Entry 5YFP (electron microscopy, 4.40 A resolution (low resolution: residue-level contacts below are approximate; hydrogen-bond / salt-bridge calls are withheld)); this record covers chains B and G of the 8 polymer chains in the assembly.

# Chain B
Protein: Exocyst complex component SEC5
Organism: Saccharomyces cerevisia S288c
UniProtKB: P89102 (SEC5_YEAST); numbering as in UniProt (aligned over 1-971)
Chain sequence (971 residues; each row starts with the number of its first residue):
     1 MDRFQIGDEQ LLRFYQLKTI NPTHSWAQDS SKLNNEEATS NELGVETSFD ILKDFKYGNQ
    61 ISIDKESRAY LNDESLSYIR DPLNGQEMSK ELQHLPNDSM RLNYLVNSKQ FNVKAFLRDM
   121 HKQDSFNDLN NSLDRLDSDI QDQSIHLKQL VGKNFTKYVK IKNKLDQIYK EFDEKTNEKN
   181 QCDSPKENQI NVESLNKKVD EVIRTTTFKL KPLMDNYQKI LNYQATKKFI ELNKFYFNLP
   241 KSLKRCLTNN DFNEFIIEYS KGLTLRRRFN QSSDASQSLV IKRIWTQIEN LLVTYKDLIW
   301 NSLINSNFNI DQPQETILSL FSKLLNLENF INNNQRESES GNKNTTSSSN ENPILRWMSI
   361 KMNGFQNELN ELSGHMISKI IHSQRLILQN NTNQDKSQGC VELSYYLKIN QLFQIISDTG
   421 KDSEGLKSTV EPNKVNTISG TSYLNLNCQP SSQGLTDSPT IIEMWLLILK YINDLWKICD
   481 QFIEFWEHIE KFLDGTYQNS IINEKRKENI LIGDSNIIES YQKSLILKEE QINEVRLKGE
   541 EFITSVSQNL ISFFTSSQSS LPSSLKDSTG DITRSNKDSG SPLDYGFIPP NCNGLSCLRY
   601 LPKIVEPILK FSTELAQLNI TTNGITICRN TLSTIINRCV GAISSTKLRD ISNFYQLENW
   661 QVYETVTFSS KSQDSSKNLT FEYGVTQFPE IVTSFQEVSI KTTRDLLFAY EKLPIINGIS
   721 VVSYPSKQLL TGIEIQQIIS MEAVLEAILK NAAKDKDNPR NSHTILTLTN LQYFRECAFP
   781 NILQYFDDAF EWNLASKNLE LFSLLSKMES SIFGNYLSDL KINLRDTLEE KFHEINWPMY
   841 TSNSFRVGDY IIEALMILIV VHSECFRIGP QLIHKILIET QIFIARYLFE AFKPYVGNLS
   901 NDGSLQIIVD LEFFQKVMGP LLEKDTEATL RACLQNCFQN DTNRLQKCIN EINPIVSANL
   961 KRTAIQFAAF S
Unresolved in the structure: 33-64, 332-342

# Chain G
Protein: Exocyst complex component EXO70
Organism: Saccharomyces cerevisia S288c
UniProtKB: P19658 (EXO70_YEAST); numbering as in UniProt (aligned over 1-623)
Chain sequence (623 residues; row label = number of the first residue in the row):
     1 MPAEIDIDEA DVLVLSQELQ KTSKLTFEIN KSLKKIAATS NQSSQLFTPI LARNNVLTTL
    61 QRNIESTLNS VASVKDLANE ASKYEIILQK GINQVGLKQY TQVVHKLDDM LEDIQSGQAN
   121 REENSEFHGI LTHLEQLIKR SEAQLRVYFI SILNSIKPFD PQINITKKMP FPYYEDQQLG
   181 ALSWILDYFH GNSEGSIIQD ILVGERSKLI LKCMAFLEPF AKEISTAKNA PYEKGSSGMN
   241 SYTEALLGFI ANEKSLVDDL YSQYTESKPH VLSQILSPLI SAYAKLFGAN LKIVRSNLEN
   301 FGFFSFELVE SINDVKKSLR GKELQNYNLL QDCTQEVRQV TQSLFRDAID RIIKKANSIS
   361 TIPSNNGVTE ATVDTMSRLR KFSEYKNGCL GAMDNITREN WLPSNYKEKE YTLQNEALNW
   421 EDHNVLLSCF ISDCIDTLAV NLERKAQIAL MPNQEPDVAN PNSSKNKHKQ RIGFFILMNL
   481 TLVEQIVEKS ELNLMLAGEG HSRLERLKKR YISYMVSDWR DLTANLMDSV FIDSSGKKSK
   541 DKEQIKEKFR KFNEGFEDLV SKTKQYKLSD PSLKVTLKSE IISLVMPMYE RFYSRYKDSF
   601 KNPRKHIKYT PDELTTVLNQ LVR
Unresolved in the structure: 117-120, 415-418

# How chain B and chain G interact
Residue-residue contacts (24; chain B residue first):
  Ser-423(B) with Lys-601(G)
  Lys-491(B) with Lys-567(G)
  Asp-494(B) with Asn-365(G)
  Thr-496(B) with Asn-365(G)
  Gln-498(B) with Asn-365(G)
  Lys-505(B) with Glu-370(G); Val-373(G)
  Asn-509(B) with Ser-377(G); Arg-380(G)
  Ile-510(B) with Arg-380(G)
  Thr-703(B) with Arg-604(G)
  Leu-706(B) with Arg-604(G); Lys-605(G)
  Leu-707(B) with Arg-604(G)
  Ala-709(B) with Lys-608(G)
  Tyr-710(B) with Lys-608(G)
  Lys-712(B) with Glu-557(G); Lys-608(G); Tyr-609(G)
  Leu-713(B) with Glu-557(G)
  Pro-714(B) with Ser-561(G); Lys-564(G)
  Ile-715(B) with Lys-564(G)
  Asp-788(B) with Lys-605(G)
Interface residues without a listed pair, chain B (21 interface residues in all): Glu-424, Arg-506, Thr-702

# Overview
21 residues of chain B face 14 of chain G across their interface.
Chain B is Exocyst complex component SEC5 and chain G is Exocyst complex component EXO70, both from
Saccharomyces cerevisia S288c; the structure, Cryo-EM Structure of the Exocyst Complex, was determined by
electron microscopy.
